PDB entry 9BZH | electron microscopy, 5.90 A resolution (low resolution: residue-level contacts below are approximate; hydrogen-bond / salt-bridge calls are withheld) | chains A and B of the 4 polymer chains in the assembly

Chain A (and B):
Protein: Ribonucleoside-diphosphate reductase subunit alpha
From: Bacillus subtilis
Notes: EC 1.17.4.1; chain B of this document is another copy of the same molecule, construct and numbering; everything in this record applies to it too
UniProt: P50620 (RIR1_BACSU); residues 1-700 here = UniProt positions 1-700
Chain sequence (700 residues; numbered 1 to 700; the number before each row is that of its first residue):
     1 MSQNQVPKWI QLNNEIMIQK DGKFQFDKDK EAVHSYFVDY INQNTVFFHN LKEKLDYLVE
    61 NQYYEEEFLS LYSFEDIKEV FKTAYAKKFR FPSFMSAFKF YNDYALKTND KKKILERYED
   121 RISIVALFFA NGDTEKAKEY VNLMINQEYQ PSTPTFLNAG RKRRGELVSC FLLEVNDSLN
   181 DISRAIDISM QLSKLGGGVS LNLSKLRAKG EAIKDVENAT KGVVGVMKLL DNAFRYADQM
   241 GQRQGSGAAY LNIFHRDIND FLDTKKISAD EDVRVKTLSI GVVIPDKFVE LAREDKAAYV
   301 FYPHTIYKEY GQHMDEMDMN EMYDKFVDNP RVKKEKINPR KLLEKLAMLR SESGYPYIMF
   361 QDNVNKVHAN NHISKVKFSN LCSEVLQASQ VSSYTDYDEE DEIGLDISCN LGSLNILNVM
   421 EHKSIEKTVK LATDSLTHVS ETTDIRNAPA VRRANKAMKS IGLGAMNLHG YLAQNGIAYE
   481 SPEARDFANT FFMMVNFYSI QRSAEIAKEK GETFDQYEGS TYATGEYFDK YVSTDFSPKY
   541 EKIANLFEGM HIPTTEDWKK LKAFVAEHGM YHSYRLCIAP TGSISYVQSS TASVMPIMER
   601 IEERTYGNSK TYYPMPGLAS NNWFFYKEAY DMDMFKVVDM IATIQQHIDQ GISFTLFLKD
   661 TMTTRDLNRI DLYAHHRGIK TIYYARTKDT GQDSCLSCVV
Not modelled in the structure: 1-5, 689-700
Residues lining bound ligands:
  - ATP (adenosine-5'-triphosphate): Val33, His34, Phe37, Asn42, Phe89, Arg90, Phe91, Arg117
  - GDP (guanosine-5'-diphosphate): Val46, Phe47, Phe48, His49, Asn50, Leu51, Lys54, Lys78, Phe81, Lys82, Tyr85, Asp120
  - dTTP (TTP), molecule 1: Asp177, Ser178, Leu179, Ile182, Leu206, Arg207, Ala212, Ile213, Lys214, Ala219, Thr220, Lys221, His304
  - dTTP (TTP), molecule 2: Lys194, Tyr236, Ala237, Asp238, Met240
UniProt features mapped onto this chain:
  - active site: Asn380 (Proton acceptor), Cys382 (Cysteine radical intermediate), Glu384 (Proton acceptor)
  - binding site (substrate): Thr153, Ser169, Cys170, Gly198, Asn380 to Glu384, Pro580 to Ile584
  - site: Cys170 (Important for hydrogen atom transfer), Asp177 (Allosteric effector binding), Arg207 (Allosteric effector binding), Cys409 (Important for hydrogen atom transfer), Tyr683 (Important for electron transfer), Tyr684 (Important for electron transfer), Cys695 (Interacts with thioredoxin/glutaredoxin), Cys698 (Interacts with thioredoxin/glutaredoxin)
  - mutagenesis: His255 (H255Y: In ts-A 73; temperature-sensitive lethal mutation)
From the paper describing this entry:
  - catalytic residues: Cys170, Cys382, Cys409, Tyr684 (citing earlier work)
  - conformationally variable residues (order/disorder transition): Lys688 to Val700

Chain A / chain B interface:
Pairs across the interface (59; chain A residue first):
  Leu179(A) with Met190(B); Gln191(B); Lys194(B); Tyr236(B)
  Asn180(A) with Gln191(B); Asn447(B)
  Ile182(A) with Tyr236(B)
  Ser183(A) with Asp187(B); Met190(B)
  Arg184(A) with Arg184(B)
  Asp187(A) with Ser183(B)
  Met190(A) with Leu179(B); Leu229(B)
  Gln191(A) with Leu179(B); Asn180(B)
  Lys194(A) with Leu179(B)
  Ile213(A) with Met240(B)
  Val216(A) with Met240(B)
  Ala219(A) with Met240(B)
  Lys221(A) with Arg235(B); Tyr236(B); Asp238(B)
  Gly225(A) with Tyr236(B)
  Val226(A) with Tyr236(B)
  Lys228(A) with Asn232(B)
  Leu229(A) with Asn232(B); Ala233(B); Tyr236(B)
  Asn232(A) with Lys228(B); Leu229(B); Asn232(B)
  Ala233(A) with Leu229(B)
  Arg235(A) with Lys221(B)
  Tyr236(A) with Ile182(B); Lys221(B); Gly225(B); Val226(B); Leu229(B)
  Asp238(A) with Lys221(B)
  Met240(A) with Ile213(B); Ala219(B)
  Gly241(A) with Ala219(B)
  Asp396(A) with Arg446(B); Asn447(B)
  Tyr397(A) with Asp401(B); Ile403(B); Arg446(B); Asn447(B); Pro449(B)
  Asp398(A) with Arg452(B)
  Asp401(A) with Tyr397(B)
  Ile403(A) with Tyr397(B)
  Arg446(A) with Asp396(B); Tyr397(B)
  Asn447(A) with Asn180(B); Asp396(B); Tyr397(B)
  Pro449(A) with Tyr397(B)
  Arg452(A) with Asp398(B)
Interface residues without a listed pair, chain A (38 interface residues in all): Ile186, Asn218, Gly222, Gln242, Tyr394
Interface residues without a listed pair, chain B (37 interface residues in all): Arg163, Ile186, Lys214, Val216, Asn218, Gly222

Overview:
38 residues of chain A and 37 residues of chain B are in contact. Ligands of chain A: ATP, GDP and dTTP.
Curated annotation (UniProt) lists 3 active-site residues, 14 substrate-binding residues and one mutagenesis
site on chain A. From the paper: catalytic residues Cys170(A), Cys382(A) and Cys409(A) among others;
conformational variability at Lys688(A).
Both chains are Ribonucleoside-diphosphate reductase subunit alpha (Bacillus subtilis). Entry 9BZH (Class 29
model for combined refinement of Bacillus subtilis ribonucleotide reductase complex) was determined by
electron microscopy, deposited together with 9BW3, 9BWX, 9BX2, 9BX3, 9BX6, 9BX8 and 39 further entries.
